Entry 7K7Z (X-ray diffraction, 2.61 A resolution); this record covers chains B and G of the 3 polymer chains in the assembly.

Chain B:
Name: Guanine nucleotide-binding protein G(I)/G(S)/G(T) subunit beta-1
Source organism: Homo sapiens
UniProt: P62873 (GBB1_HUMAN); numbering as in UniProt (aligned over 2-340)
Sequence (339 residues; row label = number of the first residue in the row):
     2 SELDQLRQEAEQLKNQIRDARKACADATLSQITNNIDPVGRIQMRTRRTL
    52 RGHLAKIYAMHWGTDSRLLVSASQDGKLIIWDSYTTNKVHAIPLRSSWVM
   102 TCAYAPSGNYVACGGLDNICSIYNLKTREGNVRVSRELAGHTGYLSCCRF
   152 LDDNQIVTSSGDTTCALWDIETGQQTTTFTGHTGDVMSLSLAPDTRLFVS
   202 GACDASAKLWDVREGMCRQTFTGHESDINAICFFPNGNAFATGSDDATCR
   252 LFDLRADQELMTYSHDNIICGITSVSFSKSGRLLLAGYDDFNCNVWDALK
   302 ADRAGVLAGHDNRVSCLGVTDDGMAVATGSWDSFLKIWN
Curated features (UniProtKB/Swiss-Prot):
  - modified residue: Ser2 (N-acetylserine), His266 (Phosphohistidine)
  - natural variant: Leu30 (L30F: In MRD42; uncertain significance), Arg52 (R52G: In MRD42), Gly64 (G64V: In MRD42), Asp76 (D76E: In MRD42; D76G: In MRD42), Gly77 (G77S: In MRD42), Lys78 (K78R: In MRD42), Ile80 (I80N: In MRD42; I80T: In MRD42), His91 (H91R: In MRD42; uncertain significance), Ala92 (A92T: In MRD42), Pro94 (P94S: In MRD42), Leu95 (L95P: In MRD42), Arg96 (R96L: In MRD42), 5 further natural variant entries in UniProt

Chain G:
Name: Guanine nucleotide-binding protein G(I)/G(S)/G(O) subunit gamma-2
Source organism: Homo sapiens
UniProt: P59768 (GBG2_HUMAN); numbering as in UniProt (aligned over 6-64)
Sequence (59 residues; row label = number of the first residue in the row):
     6 TASIAQARKLVEQLKMEANIDRIKVSKAAADLMAYCEAHAKEDPLLTPVP
    56 ASENPFREK
Unresolved in the structure: 6-7

How chain B and chain G interact:
Pairs across the interface (90; chain B residue first):
  Glu3(B) - Ile9(G)
  Leu4(B) - Ser8(G)
  Leu4(B) - Ile9(G)  hydrophobic
  Leu4(B) - Ala12(G)  hydrophobic
  Leu7(B) - Ile9(G)
  Leu7(B) - Ala12(G)
  Leu7(B) - Arg13(G)
  Leu7(B) - Val16(G)
  Glu10(B) - Val16(G)
  Glu10(B) - Lys20(G)  salt bridge
  Ala11(B) - Val16(G)  hydrophobic
  Ala11(B) - Leu19(G)
  Leu14(B) - Val16(G)
  Leu14(B) - Leu19(G)  hydrophobic
  Leu14(B) - Lys20(G)
  Lys15(B) - Leu19(G)
  Ile18(B) - Ala23(G)  hydrophobic
  Ile18(B) - Arg27(G)
  Ala21(B) - Arg27(G)
  Ala24(B) - Lys29(G)  hydrogen bond (backbone-side chain)
  Cys25(B) - Arg27(G)
  Cys25(B) - Ile28(G)  hydrogen bond (side chain-backbone)
  Cys25(B) - Lys29(G)
  Cys25(B) - Val30(G)  hydrogen bond (backbone-backbone)
  Ala26(B) - Val30(G)  hydrophobic
  Asp27(B) - Lys29(G)
  Asp27(B) - Val30(G)  hydrogen bond (side chain-backbone)
  Asp27(B) - Ser31(G)  hydrogen bond (side chain-backbone)
  Ala28(B) - Val30(G)
  Leu30(B) - Ala34(G)  hydrophobic
  Ile33(B) - Ser31(G)
  Ile33(B) - Ala34(G)  hydrophobic
  Ile33(B) - Met38(G)  hydrophobic
  Thr34(B) - Met38(G)
  Ile37(B) - Met38(G)  hydrophobic
  Ile37(B) - Glu42(G)
  Ile43(B) - Leu50(G)
  Ile43(B) - Leu51(G)
  Met45(B) - Leu50(G)  hydrophobic
  Arg48(B) - Phe61(G)
  Arg48(B) - Arg62(G)
  Arg49(B) - Pro60(G)
  Arg49(B) - Phe61(G)  hydrogen bond (side chain-backbone)
  Ser84(B) - Phe61(G)
  Tyr85(B) - Pro60(G)
  Tyr85(B) - Phe61(G)  hydrophobic
  Cys218(B) - Gln18(G)  hydrogen bond (backbone-side chain)
  Cys218(B) - Glu22(G)
  Arg219(B) - Glu22(G)
  Gln220(B) - Ile25(G)
  Thr221(B) - Glu22(G)  hydrogen bond
  Phe235(B) - Leu37(G)  hydrophobic
  Phe235(B) - Tyr40(G)  hydrophobic
  Phe235(B) - Cys41(G)  hydrophobic
  Pro236(B) - Tyr40(G)
  Asn237(B) - Tyr40(G)
  Asp254(B) - Ala33(G)
  Asp254(B) - Leu37(G)
  Arg256(B) - Asp26(G)
  Arg256(B) - Arg27(G)
  Arg256(B) - Ile28(G)  hydrogen bond (backbone-backbone)
  Arg256(B) - Asp36(G)  salt bridge
  Ala257(B) - Ile28(G)
  Asp258(B) - Ile25(G)
  Asp258(B) - Arg27(G)  salt bridge
  Gln259(B) - Val30(G)
  Leu261(B) - Val30(G)  hydrophobic
  Leu261(B) - Leu37(G)  hydrophobic
  Ser279(B) - Asp48(G)  hydrogen bond
  Lys280(B) - Glu47(G)
  Lys280(B) - Asp48(G)
  Ser281(B) - Tyr40(G)
  Ser281(B) - Cys41(G)
  Ser281(B) - His44(G)
  Ser281(B) - Asp48(G)  hydrogen bond
  Gly282(B) - Cys41(G)
  Arg283(B) - Cys41(G)
  Arg283(B) - Leu51(G)
  Leu284(B) - Leu50(G)
  Leu300(B) - Met38(G)  hydrophobic
  Leu300(B) - Cys41(G)  hydrophobic
  Asp323(B) - Pro49(G)
  Gly324(B) - Pro49(G)
  Gly324(B) - Leu50(G)
  Met325(B) - Glu58(G)
  Met325(B) - Pro60(G)
  Ala326(B) - Phe61(G)  hydrophobic
  Val327(B) - Leu50(G)  hydrophobic
  Ile338(B) - Phe61(G)  hydrophobic
  Asn340(B) - Asn59(G)  hydrogen bond
Interface residues without a listed pair, chain B (59 interface residues in all): Gln17, Arg22, Val40, Trp63, Ala240, Leu252, Leu286, Val320
Interface residues without a listed pair, chain G (40 interface residues in all): Leu15, Met21, Ala35, Ala45

Overview:
59 residues of chain B face 40 of chain G across their interface, with 12 hydrogen bonds and 3 salt bridges.
Polar contacts include Glu10(B)-Lys20(G), Arg256(B)-Asp36(G) and Asp258(B)-Arg27(G).
Here chain B is Guanine nucleotide-binding protein G(I)/G(S)/G(T) subunit beta-1 and chain G is Guanine
nucleotide-binding protein G(I)/G(S)/G(O) subunit gamma-2, both from Homo sapiens. Entry 7K7Z (Structure of a
hit for G Protein Coupled Receptor Kinase 2 (GRK2) Inhibitor for the Potential ...) was determined by X-ray
diffraction, deposited together with 7K7L.
